7WVV - chains R and A of the 5 polymer chains in the assembly; structure by electron microscopy, 2.90 A resolution.

[Chain R]
Molecule: Soluble cytochrome b562, N-formyl peptide receptor 2
Source organism: Homo sapiens
UniProtKB: chimeric construct of P0ABE7, P25090: residues -115 to -11 from P0ABE7 (C562_ECOLX) positions 23-127 (UniProt number = residue number + 138); residues 2-347 from P25090 positions 2-347 (same numbers)
Amino-acid sequence (513 residues; row label = number of the first residue in the row; numbers below 1 keep their minus sign (Gly-118 is residue -118)):
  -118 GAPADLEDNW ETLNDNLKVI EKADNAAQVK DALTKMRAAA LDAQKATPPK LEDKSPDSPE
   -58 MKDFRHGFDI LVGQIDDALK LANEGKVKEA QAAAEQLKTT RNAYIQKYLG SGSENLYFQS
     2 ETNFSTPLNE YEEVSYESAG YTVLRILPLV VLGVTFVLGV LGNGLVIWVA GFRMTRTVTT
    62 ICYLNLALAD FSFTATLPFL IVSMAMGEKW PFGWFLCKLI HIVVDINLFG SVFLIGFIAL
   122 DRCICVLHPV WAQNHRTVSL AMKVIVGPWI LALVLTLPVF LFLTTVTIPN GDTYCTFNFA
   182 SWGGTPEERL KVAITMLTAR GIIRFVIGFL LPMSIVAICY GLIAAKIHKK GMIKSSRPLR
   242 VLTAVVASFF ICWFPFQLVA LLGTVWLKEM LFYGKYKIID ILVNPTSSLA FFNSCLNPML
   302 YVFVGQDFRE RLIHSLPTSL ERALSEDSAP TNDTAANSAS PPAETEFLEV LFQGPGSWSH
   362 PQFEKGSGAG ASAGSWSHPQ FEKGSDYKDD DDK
Disordered / not traced: -118 to 18, 317-394
Differences from the reference sequence: expression tag (-118 to -116, 348-394); conflict Trp-109 (Met29 in P0ABE7), Ile-14 (His124 in P0ABE7); linker (-10 to 1); engineered mutation Leu211 (Ser in P25090)
UniProt features mapped onto this chain:
  - glycosylation: Asn4 (N-linked (GlcNAc...) asparagine)
Cystine bridges: Cys98-Cys176
What the authors report for this chain:
  - mutagenesis - D106A, R201A, R205A: decreased signaling in response to fM9
  - mutagenesis - R201A, R205A, F257A, V284A: decreased signaling in response to fHN
  - mutagenesis - R201A, R205A: unchanged signaling in response to Abeta42
  - mutagenesis - D106A (7-fold), I169W, F180A, F257A, Q258A (4-fold), V284A: decreased signaling in response to Abeta42
  - mutagenesis - D106A, V113A: abolished signaling in response to fHN
  - mutagenesis - S84R (49-fold), M85K (3-fold), E89A (6-22-fold), E89G (6-22-fold): decreased binding to fHN
  - specificity-determining residues: Ser84, Met85, Glu89
  - specificity-determining residues: Asp281 (proposed by the authors, not directly observed)

[Chain A]
Molecule: Guanine nucleotide-binding protein G(i) subunit alpha-2
Source organism: Homo sapiens
UniProtKB: P04899 (GNAI2_HUMAN); residues 1-355 here = UniProt positions 1-355
Amino-acid sequence (355 residues; each row starts with the number of its first residue):
     1 MGCTVSAEDK AAAERSKMID KNLREDGEKA AREVKLLLLG AGESGKNTIV KQMKIIHEDG
    61 YSEEECRQYR AVVYSNTIQS IMAIVKAMGN LQIDFADPSR ADDARQLFAL SCTAEEQGVL
   121 PDDLSGVIRR LWADHGVQAC FGRSREYQLN DSAAYYLNDL ERIAQSDYIP TQQDVLRTRV
   181 KTTGIVETHF TFKDLHFKMF DVGAQRSERK KWIHCFEGVT AIIFCVALSA YDLVLAEDEE
   241 MNRMHASMKL FDSICNNKWF TDTSIILFLN KKDLFEEKIT HSPLTICFPE YTGANKYDEA
   301 ASYIQSKFED LNKRKDTKEI YTHFTCSTDT KNVQFVFDAV TDVIIKNNLK DCGLF
Disordered / not traced: 1-5, 57-183
Differences from the reference sequence: engineered mutation Asn47 (Ser in P04899), Ala204 (Gly in P04899), Ala246 (Glu in P04899), Ser327 (Ala in P04899)
UniProt features mapped onto this chain:
  - region: Lys35 to Lys46, Thr48 (G1 motif), Asp174 to Thr182 (G2 motif), Phe197 to Gly203, Gln205, Arg206 (G3 motif), Ile266 to Asp273 (G4 motif), Thr325, Cys326, Thr328 to Thr330 (G5 motif)
  - binding site (GTP): Leu176 to Thr182, Asp201 to Gly203, Gln205, Asn270 to Asp273
  - binding site (Mg(2+)): Thr182
  - modified residue: Arg179 (ADP-ribosylarginine), Gln205 (Deamidated glutamine), Cys352 (ADP-ribosylcysteine)
  - lipidation: Gly2 (N-myristoyl glycine), Cys3 (S-palmitoyl cysteine)

[How chain R and chain A interact]
Contacting residue pairs (33; chain R residue first):
  Tyr64(R) - Cys352(A)  hydrogen bond (side chain-backbone)
  Arg123(R) - Cys352(A)  hydrogen bond (side chain-backbone)
  Cys126(R) - Asn348(A)
  Val127(R) - Ile345(A)
  Val127(R) - Leu349(A)  hydrophobic
  Pro130(R) - Thr341(A)
  Pro130(R) - Ile344(A)  hydrophobic
  Pro130(R) - Ile345(A)  hydrophobic
  Val131(R) - Lys193(A)
  Val131(R) - Asp194(A)
  Val131(R) - Phe337(A)  hydrophobic
  Gln134(R) - Arg32(A)
  Gln134(R) - Val34(A)
  Gln134(R) - Leu195(A)
  Gln134(R) - Ile344(A)
  Asn135(R) - Arg32(A)
  Asn135(R) - Asp194(A)  hydrogen bond (side chain-backbone)
  Asn135(R) - His196(A)
  Thr138(R) - Glu28(A)
  Thr138(R) - Arg32(A)
  Ile224(R) - Leu354(A)  hydrophobic
  Lys227(R) - Ile345(A)
  Ile228(R) - Phe355(A)  hydrophobic
  Met233(R) - Phe355(A)  hydrophobic
  Lys235(R) - Asp316(A)
  Arg238(R) - Gly353(A)  hydrogen bond (side chain-backbone)
  Arg238(R) - Leu354(A)
  Arg238(R) - Phe355(A)  hydrogen bond (side chain-backbone)
  Pro239(R) - Leu354(A)
  Pro239(R) - Phe355(A)  hydrophobic
  Leu243(R) - Leu354(A)  hydrophobic
  Val305(R) - Gly353(A)
  Gly306(R) - Gly353(A)
Other interface residues (no listed pair), chain R (24 interface residues in all): Thr60, Ala133, Val139, Ser140, Tyr302
Other interface residues (no listed pair), chain A (22 interface residues in all): Ala31, Glu33, Lys346, Asp351

[Overview]
The interface between chain R and chain A involves 24 residues on one side and 22 on the other, with 5
hydrogen bonds. Among the polar pairs are Tyr64(R)-Cys352(A), Arg123(R)-Cys352(A) and Asn135(R)-Asp194(A).
From the paper: D106A, I169W and F180A of chain R, among others, reduce signaling in response to Abeta42;
specificity determinants Ser84(R), Met85(R) and Glu89(R) among others; 13 substitutions were tested in all.
Here chain R is Soluble cytochrome b562, N-formyl peptide receptor 2 and chain A is Guanine nucleotide-binding
protein G(i) subunit alpha-2, both from Homo sapiens. Entry 7WVV (Cryo-EM structure of the human formyl
peptide receptor 2 in complex with fMLFII and Gi2) was determined by electron microscopy, deposited together
with 7WVU, 7WVW, 7WVX and 7WVY.
